7OA5 - chains E and I of the 12 polymer chains in the assembly; structure by X-ray diffraction, 2.38 A resolution.

# Chain E
Molecule: Holliday junction ATP-dependent DNA helicase RuvA
From: Mycobacterium leprae (strain TN)
Notes: EC 3.6.4.12
UniProtKB: P40832 (RUVA_MYCLE); numbering as in UniProt (aligned over 1-203)
Sequence (203 residues; each row starts with the number of its first residue):
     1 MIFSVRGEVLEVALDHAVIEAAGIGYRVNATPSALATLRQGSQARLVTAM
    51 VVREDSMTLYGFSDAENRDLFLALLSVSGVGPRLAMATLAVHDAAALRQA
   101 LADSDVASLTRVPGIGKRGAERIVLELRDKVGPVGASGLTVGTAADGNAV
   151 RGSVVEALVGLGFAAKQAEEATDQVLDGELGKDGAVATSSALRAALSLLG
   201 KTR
Disordered / not traced: 130-148, 202-203
UniProt features mapped onto this chain:
  - region: Pro-133 to Gly-147 (Flexible linker)
  - motif: Glu-54, Asp-55 (Acidic pin)
  - binding site (DNA): Gly-79, Val-80, Arg-83, Gly-114 to Gly-116, Arg-118

# Chain I
Molecule: 15-nt DNA strand
Sequence (15 nucleotides; numbered 1 to 15; the number before each row is that of its first residue):
     1 AGTTCGCGAGTTCGC

# How chain E and chain I interact
Pairs across the interface - 15 pairs, chain E then chain I:
  Val-77(E) / DG8(I)  phosphate contact
  Ser-78(E) / DG8(I)  phosphate contact
  Ser-78(E) / DA9(I)  hydrogen bond to the phosphate
  Gly-79(E) / DC7(I)  hydrogen bond to the phosphate
  Gly-79(E) / DG8(I)  hydrogen bond to the phosphate
  Val-80(E) / DC7(I)  phosphate contact
  Val-80(E) / DG8(I)  hydrogen bond to the phosphate
  Gly-81(E) / DC7(I)  hydrogen bond to the phosphate
  Pro-82(E) / DC7(I)  phosphate contact
  Arg-83(E) / DG6(I)  sugar contact
  Arg-83(E) / DC7(I)  hydrogen bond to the phosphate
  Leu-84(E) / DC7(I)  hydrogen bond to the phosphate
  Gly-162(E) / DC15(I)  sugar contact
  Phe-163(E) / DC15(I)  phosphate contact
  Ala-164(E) / DC15(I)  hydrogen bond to the phosphate
Other interface residues (no listed pair), chain E (12 interface residues in all): Ala-85

# Overview
Chain E and chain I form an interface of 12 and 5 residues respectively, with 8 hydrogen bonds. Polar contacts
include Ser-78(E)/DA9(I), Gly-79(E)/DC7(I) and Gly-79(E)/DG8(I). UniProt lists 7 DNA-binding residues on chain
E.
Chain E is Holliday junction ATP-dependent DNA helicase RuvA (Mycobacterium leprae (strain TN)) and chain I is
a 15-nt DNA strand; the structure, Ruva complexed to a holliday junction, was determined by X-ray diffraction.
